6L7H - chain A; structure by X-ray diffraction, 1.80 A resolution.

# Chain A
Name: GgCGT1
Organism: Glycyrrhiza glabra
Sequence (474 residues; numbered -1 to 472; the number before each row is that of its first residue; numbers below 1 keep their minus sign (Gly-1 is residue -1)):
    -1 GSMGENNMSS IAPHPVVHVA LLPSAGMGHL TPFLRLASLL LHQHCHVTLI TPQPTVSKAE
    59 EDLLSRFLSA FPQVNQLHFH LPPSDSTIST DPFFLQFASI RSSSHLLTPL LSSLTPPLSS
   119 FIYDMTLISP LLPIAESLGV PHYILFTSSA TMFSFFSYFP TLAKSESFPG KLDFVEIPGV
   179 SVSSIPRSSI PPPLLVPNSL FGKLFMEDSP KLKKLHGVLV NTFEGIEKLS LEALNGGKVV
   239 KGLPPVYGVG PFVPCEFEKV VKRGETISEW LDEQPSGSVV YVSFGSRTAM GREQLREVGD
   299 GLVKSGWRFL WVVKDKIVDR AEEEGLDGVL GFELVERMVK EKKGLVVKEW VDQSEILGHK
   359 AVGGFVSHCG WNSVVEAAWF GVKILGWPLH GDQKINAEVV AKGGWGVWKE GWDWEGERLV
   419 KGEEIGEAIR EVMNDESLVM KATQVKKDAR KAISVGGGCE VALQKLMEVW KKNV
Unresolved in the structure: -1 to 6, 82-87, 259-262, 470-472
Ligand contacts:
  - E7F (1-[3-[(2S,3R,4R,5S,6R)-6-(hydroxymethyl)-3,4,5-tris(oxidanyl)oxan-2-yl]-2,4,6-tris(oxidanyl)phenyl]-3-(4-hydroxyphenyl)propan-1-one): His27, Phe91, Phe92, Phe95, Met123, Thr124, Phe144, Ser146, Met150, Phe154, Pro189, Pro191, Leu192, Phe199, Leu202, Phe203, Arg285, His366, Gly368, His388, Gly389, Asp390, Gln391
  - UDP (uridine-5'-diphosphate), molecule 1: Met25, Gly26, Thr29, Arg33, Ser281, Gly283, Ser284, Arg285, Val310, Glu347, Trp348, Val349, Asp350, Gln351, His366, Gly368, Trp369, Asn370, Ser371, Glu374
  - UDP, molecule 2: Asp89, Phe92, Pro190, Pro191, Arg285, Thr286, Ile315, Leu387, His388, Gly389, Gln391

# Summary
Chain A binds UDP and compound E7F.
Chain A is GgCGT1 (Glycyrrhiza glabra); the structure, crystal structure of GgCGT in complex with UDP and
Nothofagin, was determined by X-ray diffraction (same publication as 6L5P, 6L5Q, 6L5R and 6L5S).
